Entry 6N2Y (electron microscopy, 3.00 A resolution); this record covers chains b1 and a of the 22 polymer chains in the assembly.

# Chain b1
Protein: ATP synthase subunit b
From: Bacillus sp. (strain PS3)
Chain sequence (168 residues; each row starts with the number of its first residue):
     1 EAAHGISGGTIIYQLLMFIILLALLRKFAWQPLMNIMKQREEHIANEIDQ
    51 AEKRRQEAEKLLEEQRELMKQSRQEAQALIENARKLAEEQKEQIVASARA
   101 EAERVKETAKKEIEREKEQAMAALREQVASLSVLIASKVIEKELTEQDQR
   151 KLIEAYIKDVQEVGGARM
Not modelled in the structure: 1-6, 164-168

# Chain a
Protein: ATP synthase subunit a
From: Bacillus sp. (strain PS3)
Chain sequence (237 residues; numbered 1 to 237; the number before each row is that of its first residue):
     1 MEHKAPLVEFLGLTFNLSDMLMITITCLIVFIIAVAATRSLQLRPTGMQN
    51 FMEWVFDFVRGIINSTMDWQTGGRFLTLGVTLIMYVFVANMLGLPFSVHV
   101 NGELWWKSPTADATVTLTLAVMVVALTHYYGVKMKGASDYLRDYTRPVAW
   151 LFPLKIIEEFANTLTLGLRLFGNIYAGEILLGLLASLGTHYGVLGAVGAA
   201 IPMMVWQAFSIFVGTIQAFIFTMLTMVYMAHKVSHDH
Not modelled in the structure: 1-5, 132-151, 192-197, 235-237
From the paper describing this entry:
  - catalytic residues: R169 (proposed by the authors, not directly observed)

# Interface between chain b1 and chain a
Residue-residue contacts - 17 pairs, chain b1 then chain a:
  G9(b1) - T189(a)
  T10(b1) - A185(a)
  T10(b1) - S186(a)
  T10(b1) - T189(a)
  I11(b1) - F96(a)
  Y13(b1) - G188(a)
  Y13(b1) - A199(a)
  Y13(b1) - A200(a)
  Q14(b1) - P95(a)
  Q14(b1) - F96(a)  hydrogen bond (side chain-backbone)
  Q14(b1) - A185(a)
  Q14(b1) - M203(a)
  M17(b1) - A200(a)  hydrophobic
  M17(b1) - M203(a)  hydrophobic
  F18(b1) - Q207(a)
  L21(b1) - M204(a)
  I44(b1) - P45(a)  hydrophobic
Interface residues without a listed pair, chain b1 (12 interface residues in all): L15, R40, E41
Interface residues without a listed pair, chain a (20 interface residues in all): N50, E53, W54, L94, S97, L181, G198, A208

# In short
12 residues of chain b1 and 20 residues of chain a are in contact; the contacts include 1 hydrogen bond. The
hydrogen-bonded pair is Q14(b1)-F96(a). The paper reports the catalytic residue R169(a).
Chain b1 is ATP synthase subunit b and chain a is ATP synthase subunit a, both from Bacillus sp. (strain PS3);
the structure, Bacillus PS3 ATP synthase class 1, was determined by electron microscopy, deposited together
with 6N2D, 6N2Z and 6N30.
